4B9H - chain A; structure by X-ray diffraction, 2.10 A resolution.

Chain A:
Protein: Extracellular protein 6
Organism: Passalora fulva
UniProt: B3VBK9 (B3VBK9_PASFU); residues -28 to 199 here correspond to UniProt positions 1-228 (UniProt number = residue number + 29)
Sequence (228 residues; row label = number of the first residue in the row; numbers below 1 keep their minus sign (Met-28 is residue -28)):
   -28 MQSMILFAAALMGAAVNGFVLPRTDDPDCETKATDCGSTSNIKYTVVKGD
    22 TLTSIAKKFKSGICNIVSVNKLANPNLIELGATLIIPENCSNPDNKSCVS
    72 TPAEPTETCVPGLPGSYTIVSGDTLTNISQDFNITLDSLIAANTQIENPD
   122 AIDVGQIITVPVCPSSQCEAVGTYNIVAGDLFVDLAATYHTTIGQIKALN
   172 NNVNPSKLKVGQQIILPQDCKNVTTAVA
Not modelled in the structure: -28 to 6, 196-199
UniProt features mapped onto this chain:
  - binding site (chitin): Thr22, Thr24, Asn47, Ile49, Gly150, Leu152, Val154, Pro176, Ser177, Leu179
  - glycosylation (N-linked (GlcNAc...) asparagine): Asn60, Asn66, Asn98, Asn104, Asn193
Disulfides: Cys7-Cys61, Cys35-Cys69, Cys80-Cys134, Cys139-Cys191
Covalent attachments: N-acetylglucosamine (NAG) linked to Asn104, Asn193
Ligand contacts: 5-Amino-2,4,6-triiodoisophthalic acid (I3C; 5-amino-2,4,6-triiodobenzene-1,3-dicarboxylic acid): His161, Asp190, Lys192
What the authors report for this chain:
  - mutagenesis - T22R (k_d_ = 4.69 uM): unchanged binding to chitin
  - mutagenesis - T22R, N47K: decreased signaling
  - mutagenesis - L152R, S177K: unchanged stability
  - mutagenesis - T95R, D121K: decreased binding to chitohexaose

In short:
Ligands of chain A: 5-Amino-2,4,6-triiodoisophthalic acid. N-acetylglucosamine is covalently linked to Asn104
and Asn193. UniProt lists 10 chitin-binding residues. The paper reports that T22R and N47K reduce signaling;
T95R and D121K reduce binding to chitohexaose; 6 substitutions were tested in all.
Chain A is Extracellular protein 6 (Passalora fulva); the structure, Cladosporium fulvum LysM effector Ecp6 in
complex with a beta-1,4- linked N-acetyl-D-glucosamine tetramer: I3C heavy atom ..., was determined by X-ray
diffraction.
